PDB entry 5FB2 | X-ray diffraction, 1.80 A resolution | chains A and B

== Chain A ==
Name: MarR family regulatory protein
Source organism: Staphylococcus aureus
UniProt: Q5Y812 (Q5Y812_STAAU); residues 2-139 here = UniProt positions 2-139
Chain sequence (140 residues; numbered 0 to 139; the number before each row is that of its first residue; numbering starts at 0):
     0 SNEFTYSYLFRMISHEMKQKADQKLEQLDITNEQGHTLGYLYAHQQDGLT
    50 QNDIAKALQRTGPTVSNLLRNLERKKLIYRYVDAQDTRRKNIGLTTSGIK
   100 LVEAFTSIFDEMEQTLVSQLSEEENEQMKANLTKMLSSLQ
Unresolved in the structure: 0-1
Sequence notes: expression tag (0-1); engineered mutation Leu27 (Phe in Q5Y812)

== Chain B ==
Molecule: 5-nt DNA strand
Sequence (5 nucleotides; numbered 4 to 8; the number before each row is that of its first residue):
     4 CGTTA

== Chain A / chain B interface ==
Contacting residue pairs (22):
  Lys17(A) - DA8(B)  phosphate contact
  Ala20(A) - DA8(B)  sugar contact
  Leu24(A) - DA8(B)  base contact
  Asn31(A) - DA8(B)  base contact
  Gly34(A) - DA8(B)  hydrogen bond to the base
  His35(A) - DC4(B)  base contact
  His35(A) - DG5(B)  hydrogen bond to the base
  His35(A) - DA8(B)  hydrogen bond to the base
  Gly38(A) - DG5(B)  sugar contact
  Gly38(A) - DT6(B)  base contact
  Gly38(A) - DA8(B)  base contact
  Tyr39(A) - DG5(B)  sugar contact
  Tyr41(A) - DT6(B)  base contact
  Ala42(A) - DG5(B)  phosphate contact
  Ala42(A) - DT6(B)  phosphate contact
  Ala56(A) - DC4(B)  sugar contact
  Phe104(A) - DA8(B)  base contact
  Thr105(A) - DT6(B)  base contact
  Phe108(A) - DT6(B)  base contact
  Phe108(A) - DT7(B)  base contact
  Phe108(A) - DA8(B)  base contact
  Asp109(A) - DT7(B)  base contact
Also at the interface, not in a pair above, chain A (16 interface residues in all): Val101

== Summary ==
16 residues of chain A and 5 residues of chain B are in contact; the contacts include 3 hydrogen bonds. Among
the polar pairs are Gly34(A)-DA8(B), His35(A)-DG5(B) and His35(A)-DA8(B).
Here chain A is MarR family regulatory protein (Staphylococcus aureus) and chain B is a 5-nt DNA strand. Entry
5FB2 (S. aureus MepR F27L Mutant bound to oligodeoxyribonucleotide) was determined by X-ray diffraction.
